Entry 7C52 (X-ray diffraction, 2.89 A resolution); this record covers chains C and b of the 37 polymer chains in the assembly.

[Chain C]
Protein: Photosynthetic reaction center cytochrome c subunit
From: Thermochromatium tepidum
Reference sequence: D2Z0P5 (CYCR_THETI); numbering as in UniProt (aligned over 23-333)
Sequence (311 residues; each row starts with the number of its first residue):
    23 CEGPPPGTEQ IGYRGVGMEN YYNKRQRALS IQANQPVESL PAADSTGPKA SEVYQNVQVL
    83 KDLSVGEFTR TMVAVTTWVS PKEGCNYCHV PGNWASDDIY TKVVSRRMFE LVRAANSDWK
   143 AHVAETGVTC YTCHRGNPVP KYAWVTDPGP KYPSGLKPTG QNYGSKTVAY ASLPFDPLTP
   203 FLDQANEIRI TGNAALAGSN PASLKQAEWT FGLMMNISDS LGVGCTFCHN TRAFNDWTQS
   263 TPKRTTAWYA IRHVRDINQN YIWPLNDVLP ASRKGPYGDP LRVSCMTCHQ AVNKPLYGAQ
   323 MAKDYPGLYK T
Covalently attached groups: heme (HEM) linked to C107, C110, C152, C155, C247, C250, C307, C310
Ion coordination: heme Fe (4 sites), coordinated by M94, H111, M130, H144, H156, M236, H251, H311; Ca2+: Q183, E230
Residues lining bound ligands:
  - heme (HEM), molecule 1: Y76, Q77, N78, V79, Q80, V81, L82, F90, M94, V95, V97, T98, V101, S102, G106, H111, W116, A117, K124, S127, R128, F131
  - heme (HEM), molecule 2: V97, V101, Y109, Y122, T123, V126, S127, M130, F131, L133, V134, V150, T151, H156, P160, V161, P162, A165, I279, I284, L291, R295, L303, R304, V305, T309
  - heme (HEM), molecule 3: H144, V145, A146, T148, G149, V150, L204, I239, L243, F249, K265, T268, A269, A272, I273, V276, I279, V305, S306, H311, N315, K316, P317
  - heme (HEM), molecule 4: E209, I210, R211, I212, T213, T232, F233, M236, M237, I239, S240, L243, V245, G246, F249, H251, F256, N257, W259, K265, R266, A269, W270, I273, R274
What the authors report for this chain:
  - conformationally variable residues: T68 to N78, N108 to S118

[Chain b]
Protein: High-potential iron-sulfur protein
From: Thermochromatium tepidum
Reference sequence: P80176 (HIP_THETI); numbering as in UniProt (aligned over 1-83)
Sequence (83 residues; numbered 1 to 83; the number before each row is that of its first residue):
     1 AAPANAVTAD DPTAIALKYN QDATKSERVA AARPGLPPEE QHCANCQFMQ ANVGEGDWKG
    61 CQLFPGKLIN VNGWCASWTL KAG
Ion coordination: 4Fe-4S cluster Fe near C75 (its only coordinating residue here)
Residues lining bound ligands:
  - heme (HEM): L17, F48, L63, S77
  - 4Fe-4S cluster (SF4): Y19, C43, C46, F48, M49, C61, L63, F64, I69, W74, C75, S77, W78
What the authors report for this chain:
  - binding site for 4Fe-4S cluster: L63
  - binding site for heme: L63
  - 4Fe-4S cluster coordination: C43 (citing earlier work)

[Interface between chain C and chain b]
Residue-residue contacts - 19 pairs, chain C then chain b:
  P63(C) - P65(b)
  P63(C) - K67(b)
  A64(C) - P65(b)
  A65(C) - P65(b)  hydrophobic
  Y76(C) - Q62(b)
  V87(C) - Q62(b)
  T91(C) - Q62(b)  hydrogen bond (side chain-backbone)
  V95(C) - T13(b)
  V95(C) - L63(b)
  P103(C) - A16(b)
  C107(C) - L17(b)  hydrophobic
  C107(C) - S77(b)
  N108(C) - R33(b)  hydrogen bond
  P113(C) - P34(b)
  G114(C) - P34(b)
  W116(C) - R33(b)
  W116(C) - F48(b)
  W116(C) - S77(b)
  W116(C) - T79(b)  hydrogen bond
Also at the interface, not in a pair above, chain C (18 interface residues in all): L62, D66, R92, K104, G106
Also at the interface, not in a pair above, chain b (16 interface residues in all): K18, Q50, G66, A76
From the paper, about this interface:
  - specific contacts: Y76(C)-Q62(b), T91(C)-Q62(b) (hydrogen bond), N108(C)-R33(b) (hydrogen bond), W116(C)-T79(b) (hydrogen bond)
  - interface residues, chain C: Y76(C), T91(C), V95(C), W116(C)
  - interface residues, chain b: T13(b), L17(b), F48(b), L63(b), S77(b)

[Overview]
18 residues of chain C face 16 of chain b across their interface; the contacts include 3 hydrogen bonds. Among
the polar pairs are T91(C)-Q62(b), N108(C)-R33(b) and W116(C)-T79(b). The paper describes a contact between
Y76(C) and Q62(b); hydrogen bonds between T91(C) and Q62(b), N108(C) and R33(b) and W116(C) and T79(b). The
paper reports a binding site for 4Fe-4S cluster at L63(b); a binding site for heme at L63(b).
Here chain C is Photosynthetic reaction center cytochrome c subunit and chain b is High-potential iron-sulfur
protein, both from Thermochromatium tepidum. Entry 7C52 (Co-crystal structure of a photosynthetic LH1-RC in
complex with electron donor HiPIP) was determined by X-ray diffraction.
